Entry 8K2V (electron microscopy, 3.52 A resolution); this record covers chains F and L of the 12 polymer chains in the assembly.

== Chain F ==
Protein: Methylcrotonoyl-CoA carboxylase subunit alpha, mitochondrial
Organism: Homo sapiens
Notes: EC 6.4.1.4
Reference sequence: Q96RQ3 (MCCA_HUMAN); residue numbers follow UniProt; this construct covers 1-725
Sequence (725 residues; row label = number of the first residue in the row):
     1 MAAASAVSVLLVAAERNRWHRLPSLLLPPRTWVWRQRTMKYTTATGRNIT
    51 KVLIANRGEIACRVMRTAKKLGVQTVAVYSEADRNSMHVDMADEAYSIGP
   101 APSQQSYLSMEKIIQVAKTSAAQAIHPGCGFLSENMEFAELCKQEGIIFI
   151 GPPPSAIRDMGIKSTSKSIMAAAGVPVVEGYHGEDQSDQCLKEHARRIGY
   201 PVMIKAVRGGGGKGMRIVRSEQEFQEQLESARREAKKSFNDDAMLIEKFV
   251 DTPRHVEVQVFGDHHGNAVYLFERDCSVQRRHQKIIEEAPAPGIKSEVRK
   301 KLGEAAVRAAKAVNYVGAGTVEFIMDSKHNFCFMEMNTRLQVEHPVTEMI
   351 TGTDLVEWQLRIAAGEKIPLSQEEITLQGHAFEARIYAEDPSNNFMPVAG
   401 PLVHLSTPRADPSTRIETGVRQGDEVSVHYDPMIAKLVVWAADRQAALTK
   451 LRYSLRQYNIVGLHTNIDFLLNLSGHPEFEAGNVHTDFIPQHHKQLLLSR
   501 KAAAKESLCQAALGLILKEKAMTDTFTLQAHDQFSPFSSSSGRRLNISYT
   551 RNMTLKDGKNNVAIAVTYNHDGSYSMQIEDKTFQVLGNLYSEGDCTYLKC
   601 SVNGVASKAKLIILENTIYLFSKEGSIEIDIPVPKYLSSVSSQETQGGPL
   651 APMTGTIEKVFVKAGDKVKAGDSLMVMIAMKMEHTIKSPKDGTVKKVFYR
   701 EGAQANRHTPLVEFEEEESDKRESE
Not modelled in the structure: 1-503, 718-725

== Chain L ==
Protein: Methylcrotonoyl-CoA carboxylase beta chain, mitochondrial
Organism: Homo sapiens
Notes: EC 6.4.1.4
Reference sequence: Q9HCC0 (MCCB_HUMAN); residue numbers follow UniProt; this construct covers 1-563
Sequence (563 residues; numbered 1 to 563; the number before each row is that of its first residue):
     1 MWAVLRLALRPCARASPAGPRAYHGDSVASLGTQPDLGSALYQENYKQMK
    51 ALVNQLHERVEHIKLGGGEKARALHISRGKLLPRERIDNLIDPGSPFLEL
   101 SQFAGYQLYDNEEVPGGGIITGIGRVSGVECMIIANDATVKGGAYYPVTV
   151 KKQLRAQEIAMQNRLPCIYLVDSGGAYLPRQADVFPDRDHFGRTFYNQAI
   201 MSSKNIAQIAVVMGSCTAGGAYVPAMADENIIVRKQGTIFLAGPPLVKAA
   251 TGEEVSAEDLGGADLHCRKSGVSDHWALDDHHALHLTRKVVRNLNYQKKL
   301 DVTIEPSEEPLFPADELYGIVGANLKRSFDVREVIARIVDGSRFTEFKAF
   351 YGDTLVTGFARIFGYPVGIVGNNGVLFSESAKKGTHFVQLCCQRNIPLLF
   401 LQNITGFMVGREYEAEGIAKDGAKMVAAVACAQVPKITLIIGGSYGAGNY
   451 GMCGRAYSPRFLYIWPNARISVMGGEQAANVLATITKDQRAREGKQFSSA
   501 DEAALKEPIIKKFEEEGNPYYSSARVWDDGIIDPADTRLVLGLSFSAALN
   551 APIEKTDFGIFRM
Not modelled in the structure: 1-22
UniProt features mapped onto this chain:
  - region: Arg-343 to Asn-372 (Acyl-CoA binding)
  - modified residue: Lys-70 (N6-acetyllysine), Lys-141 (N6-succinyllysine), Lys-495 (N6-acetyllysine), Lys-511 (N6-acetyllysine)
What the authors report for this chain:
  - catalytic residues: Phe-407, Ala-447 (proposed by the authors, not directly observed)

== Chain F / chain L interface ==
Contacting residue pairs (60):
  Glu-519(F) / Pro-93(L)
  Phe-526(F) / Gly-128(L)
  His-531(F) / Lys-298(L)
  His-531(F) / Lys-299(L)
  His-531(F) / Leu-300(L)  hydrogen bond (side chain-backbone)
  Asp-532(F) / Leu-300(L)
  Asp-532(F) / Tyr-365(L)  hydrogen bond
  Phe-534(F) / Ile-304(L)  hydrophobic
  Phe-534(F) / Glu-305(L)
  Ser-535(F) / Tyr-365(L)
  Ser-535(F) / Ser-546(L)  hydrogen bond
  Pro-536(F) / Pro-96(L)
  Pro-536(F) / Phe-363(L)  hydrophobic
  Pro-536(F) / Gly-542(L)
  Pro-536(F) / Leu-543(L)
  Phe-537(F) / Ser-95(L)
  Phe-537(F) / Pro-96(L)
  Phe-537(F) / Arg-125(L)
  Phe-537(F) / Glu-130(L)
  Phe-537(F) / Leu-543(L)  hydrophobic
  Phe-537(F) / Ser-546(L)
  Ser-539(F) / Gly-94(L)
  Ser-539(F) / Pro-96(L)
  Ser-540(F) / Gly-94(L)
  Gly-542(F) / Ser-95(L)
  Gly-542(F) / Pro-96(L)
  Arg-543(F) / Pro-96(L)
  Arg-543(F) / Phe-97(L)  hydrogen bond (backbone-backbone)
  Arg-543(F) / Asp-536(L)  salt bridge
  Arg-543(F) / Leu-539(L)
  Arg-544(F) / Ile-91(L)
  Arg-544(F) / Ser-95(L)  hydrogen bond (side chain-backbone)
  Arg-544(F) / Pro-96(L)
  Arg-544(F) / Phe-97(L)
  Leu-545(F) / Gln-102(L)
  Leu-545(F) / Ile-532(L)  hydrophobic
  Asn-546(F) / Leu-56(L)
  Asn-546(F) / His-57(L)  hydrogen bond (backbone-side chain)
  Asn-546(F) / Glu-61(L)
  Asn-546(F) / Ile-531(L)
  Asn-546(F) / Asp-533(L)
  Ile-547(F) / Val-60(L)  hydrophobic
  Ile-547(F) / Glu-61(L)
  Tyr-549(F) / Asp-88(L)
  Thr-550(F) / Asp-88(L)
  Arg-551(F) / Pro-93(L)
  Tyr-568(F) / Gly-94(L)
  Lys-635(F) / Asp-279(L)  salt bridge
  Tyr-636(F) / Asp-279(L)
  Tyr-636(F) / His-281(L)  hydrogen bond (side chain-backbone)
  Tyr-636(F) / His-282(L)
  Tyr-636(F) / His-285(L)
  Leu-637(F) / His-285(L)
  Ser-641(F) / Leu-278(L)
  Glu-644(F) / Arg-234(L)  salt bridge
  Glu-644(F) / Trp-276(L)
  Glu-644(F) / Leu-278(L)
  Thr-645(F) / Arg-268(L)  hydrogen bond (backbone-side chain)
  Thr-645(F) / Trp-276(L)
  Gln-646(F) / Arg-268(L)
Other interface residues (no listed pair), chain F (31 interface residues in all): Thr-523, Ser-538, Ser-541, His-570
Other interface residues (no listed pair), chain L (43 interface residues in all): Lys-64, Glu-99, Ile-123, Pro-306, Val-540

== Summary ==
Chain F and chain L form an interface of 31 and 43 residues respectively, with 8 hydrogen bonds and 3 salt
bridges. Polar contacts include Arg-543(F)/Asp-536(L), Lys-635(F)/Asp-279(L) and Glu-644(F)/Arg-234(L). The
paper reports catalytic residues Phe-407(L) and Ala-447(L).
Chain F is Methylcrotonoyl-CoA carboxylase subunit alpha, mitochondrial and chain L is Methylcrotonoyl-CoA
carboxylase beta chain, mitochondrial, both from Homo sapiens; the structure, 3-Methylcrotonyl-CoA Carboxylase
in MCCD state with Acetyl CoA, was determined by electron microscopy (same publication as 7YBU, 8J4Z, 8J78,
8J7D, 8JAK, 8JAW and 3 further entries).
